PDB entry 8WW9 | electron microscopy, 3.55 A resolution | chains C and K of the 16 polymer chains in the assembly

[Chain C (and K)]
Protein: Putative primase C962R
From: African swine fever virus
Notes: chain K of this document is another copy of the same molecule, construct and numbering; everything in this record applies to it too
Reference sequence: A0A2X0TKI6 (A0A2X0TKI6_ASF); residues 1-962 here = UniProt positions 1-962
Amino-acid sequence (972 residues; row label = number of the first residue in the row):
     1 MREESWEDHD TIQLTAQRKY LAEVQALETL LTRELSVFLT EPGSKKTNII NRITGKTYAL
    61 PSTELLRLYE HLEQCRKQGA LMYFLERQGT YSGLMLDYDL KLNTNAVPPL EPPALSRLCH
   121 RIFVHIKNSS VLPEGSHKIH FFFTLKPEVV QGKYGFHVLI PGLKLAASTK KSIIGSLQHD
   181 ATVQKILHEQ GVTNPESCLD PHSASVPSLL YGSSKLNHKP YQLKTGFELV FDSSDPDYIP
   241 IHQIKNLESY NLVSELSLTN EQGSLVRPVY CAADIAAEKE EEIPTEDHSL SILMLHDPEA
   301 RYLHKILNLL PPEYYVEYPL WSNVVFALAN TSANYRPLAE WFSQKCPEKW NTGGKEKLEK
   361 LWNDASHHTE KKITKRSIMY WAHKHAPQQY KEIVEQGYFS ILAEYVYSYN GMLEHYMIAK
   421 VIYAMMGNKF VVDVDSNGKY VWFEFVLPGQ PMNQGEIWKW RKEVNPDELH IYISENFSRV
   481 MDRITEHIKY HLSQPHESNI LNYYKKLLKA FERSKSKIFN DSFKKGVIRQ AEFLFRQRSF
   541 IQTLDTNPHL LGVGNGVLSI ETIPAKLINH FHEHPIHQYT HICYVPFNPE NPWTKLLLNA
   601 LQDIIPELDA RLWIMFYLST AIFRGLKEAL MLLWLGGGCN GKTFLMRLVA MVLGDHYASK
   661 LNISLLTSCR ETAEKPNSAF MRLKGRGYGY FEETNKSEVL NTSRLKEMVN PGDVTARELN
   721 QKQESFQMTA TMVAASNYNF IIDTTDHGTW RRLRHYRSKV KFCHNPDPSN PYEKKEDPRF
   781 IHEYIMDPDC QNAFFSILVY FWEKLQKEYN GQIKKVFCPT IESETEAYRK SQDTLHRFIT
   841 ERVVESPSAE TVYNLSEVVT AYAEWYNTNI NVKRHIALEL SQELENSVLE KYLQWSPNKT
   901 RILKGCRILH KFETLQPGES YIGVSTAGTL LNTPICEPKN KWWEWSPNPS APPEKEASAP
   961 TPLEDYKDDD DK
Disordered / not traced: 1-10, 133-138, 270-288, 918-934, 951-972 (chain K: 1-10, 133-138, 270-288, 842-855, 912-934, 951-972)
Construct notes: expression tag (963-972)
Residues lining bound ligands: ADP (adenosine-5'-diphosphate): Ala600, Asp603, Ile604, Gly638, Cys639, Asn640, Gly641, Lys642, Thr643, Phe644, Asn737, Phe762, Lys775, Glu776, Asp777, Pro778, Phe780, Ile781

[Chain C / chain K interface]
Pairs across the interface (11; chain C residue first):
  Pro112(C) - His242(K)
  Pro113(C) - Pro240(K)  hydrophobic
  Ser116(C) - Pro240(K)
  Arg117(C) - Tyr238(K)
  Tyr238(C) - Thr182(K)
  Tyr238(C) - Lys185(K)  hydrogen bond
  Ile241(C) - Ile239(K)
  Ile241(C) - Ile241(K)
  His242(C) - Pro112(K)
  Lys245(C) - Gln243(K)  hydrogen bond
  Lys245(C) - Lys245(K)
Interface residues without a listed pair, chain C (10 interface residues in all): Ile239, Pro240
Interface residues without a listed pair, chain K (14 interface residues in all): Pro113, Ser116, Arg117, Val230

[Summary]
Chain C and chain K form an interface of 10 and 14 residues respectively, with 2 hydrogen bonds. Among the
polar pairs are Tyr238(C)-Lys185(K) and Lys245(C)-Gln243(K). Bound to chain C: ADP.
Chain C and chain K are both Putative primase C962R (African swine fever virus); the structure, Structure of
ADP-Form AsfvPrimPol Dodecamer, was determined by electron microscopy.
